PDB entry 1GC8 | X-ray diffraction, 2.50 A resolution | chains A and B

Chain A:
Protein: 3-isopropylmalate dehydrogenase
Source organism: Thermus thermophilus
Notes: EC 1.1.1.85
Reference sequence: Q5SIY4 (Q5SIY4_THET8); residues 1001-1345 here correspond to UniProt positions 1-345 (UniProt number = residue number - 1000)
Sequence (345 residues; row label = number of the first residue in the row):
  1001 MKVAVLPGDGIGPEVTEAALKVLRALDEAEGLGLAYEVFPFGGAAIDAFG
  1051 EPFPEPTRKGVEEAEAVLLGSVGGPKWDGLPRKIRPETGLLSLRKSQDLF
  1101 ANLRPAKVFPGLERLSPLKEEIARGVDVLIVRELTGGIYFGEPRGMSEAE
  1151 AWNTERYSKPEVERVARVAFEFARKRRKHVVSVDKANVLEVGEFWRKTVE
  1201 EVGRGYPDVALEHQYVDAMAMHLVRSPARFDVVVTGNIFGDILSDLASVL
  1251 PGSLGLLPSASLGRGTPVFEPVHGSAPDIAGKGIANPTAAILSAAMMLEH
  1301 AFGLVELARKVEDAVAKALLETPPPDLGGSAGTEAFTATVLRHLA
Sequence notes: engineered mutation Phe1172 (Ala172 in Q5SIY4)
Swiss-Prot annotation at these positions:
  - binding site (NAD(+)): Gly1274 to Asn1286
  - binding site (substrate): Arg1094, Arg1104, Arg1132, Asp1217
  - binding site (Mg(2+)): Asp1217, Asp1241, Asp1245
  - site (Important for catalysis): Tyr1139, Lys1185

Chain B:
Protein: 3-isopropylmalate dehydrogenase
Source organism: Thermus thermophilus
Notes: EC 1.1.1.85
Reference sequence: Q5SIY4 (Q5SIY4_THET8); residue numbers follow UniProt; this construct covers 1-345
Sequence (345 residues; row label = number of the first residue in the row):
     1 MKVAVLPGDGIGPEVTEAALKVLRALDEAEGLGLAYEVFPFGGAAIDAFG
    51 EPFPEPTRKGVEEAEAVLLGSVGGPKWDGLPRKIRPETGLLSLRKSQDLF
   101 ANLRPAKVFPGLERLSPLKEEIARGVDVLIVRELTGGIYFGEPRGMSEAE
   151 AWNTERYSKPEVERVARVAFEFARKRRKHVVSVDKANVLEVGEFWRKTVE
   201 EVGRGYPDVALEHQYVDAMAMHLVRSPARFDVVVTGNIFGDILSDLASVL
   251 PGSLGLLPSASLGRGTPVFEPVHGSAPDIAGKGIANPTAAILSAAMMLEH
   301 AFGLVELARKVEDAVAKALLETPPPDLGGSAGTEAFTATVLRHLA
Sequence notes: engineered mutation Phe172 (Ala in Q5SIY4)
Swiss-Prot annotation at these positions:
  - binding site (NAD(+)): Gly274 to Asn286
  - binding site (substrate): Arg94, Arg104, Arg132, Asp217
  - binding site (Mg(2+)): Asp217, Asp241, Asp245
  - site (Important for catalysis): Tyr139, Lys185
  - mutagenesis: Tyr139 (Y139F: Large decrease in activity and a small decrease in substrate affinity)

Chain A / chain B interface:
Pairs across the interface (104):
  Arg1114(A) with Lys119(B)
  Ser1116(A) with Lys119(B)
  Pro1117(A) with Leu118(B); Lys119(B), hydrogen bond (backbone-backbone); Ile122(B), hydrophobic; Val224(B)
  Leu1118(A) with Pro117(B); Leu118(B), hydrophobic; Lys119(B), hydrogen bond (backbone-side chain); Val224(B), hydrophobic
  Lys1119(A) with Glu113(B); Arg114(B); Ser116(B), hydrogen bond (side chain-backbone); Pro117(B), hydrogen bond (backbone-backbone); Leu118(B), hydrogen bond (side chain-backbone); Glu120(B), salt bridge
  Glu1120(A) with Lys119(B)
  Ile1122(A) with Pro117(B)
  Ile1138(A) with Glu155(B); Leu189(B)
  Tyr1139(A) with Lys185(B); Val188(B), hydrophobic; Leu189(B), hydrophobic
  Arg1144(A) with Val188(B), hydrogen bond (side chain-backbone); Glu190(B), salt bridge
  Gly1145(A) with Glu190(B)
  Met1146(A) with Glu190(B); Phe194(B), hydrophobic
  Ser1147(A) with Phe194(B)
  Glu1148(A) with Phe194(B)
  Ala1149(A) with Ser158(B); Lys159(B), hydrogen bond (backbone-backbone); Phe194(B)
  Glu1150(A) with Arg156(B), salt bridge; Tyr157(B); Phe194(B)
  Ala1151(A) with Glu155(B); Arg156(B); Tyr157(B), hydrogen bond (backbone-backbone); Glu190(B); Val191(B); Phe194(B), hydrophobic
  Trp1152(A) with Glu155(B); Arg156(B); Val191(B)
  Asn1153(A) with Asn153(B); Thr154(B); Glu155(B), hydrogen bond (backbone-backbone); Leu189(B); Glu190(B); Val191(B)
  Thr1154(A) with Asn153(B)
  Glu1155(A) with Ile138(B); Ala151(B); Trp152(B); Asn153(B), hydrogen bond (backbone-backbone)
  Arg1156(A) with Glu150(B), salt bridge; Ala151(B); Trp152(B)
  Tyr1157(A) with Glu150(B); Ala151(B), hydrogen bond (backbone-backbone)
  Ser1158(A) with Ala149(B); Glu150(B)
  Lys1159(A) with Glu148(B); Ala149(B), hydrogen bond (backbone-backbone)
  Lys1185(A) with Tyr139(B)
  Val1188(A) with Tyr139(B), hydrophobic; Arg144(B), hydrogen bond (backbone-side chain)
  Leu1189(A) with Ile138(B); Asn153(B)
  Glu1190(A) with Arg144(B), salt bridge; Gly145(B); Met146(B); Asn153(B)
  Val1191(A) with Ala151(B); Trp152(B); Asn153(B)
  Glu1193(A) with Met146(B)
  Phe1194(A) with Met146(B), hydrophobic; Ala149(B); Glu150(B); Ala151(B), hydrophobic
  Lys1197(A) with Met146(B)
  Val1216(A) with Ile242(B), hydrophobic
  Asp1217(A) with Asp245(B)
  Ala1220(A) with Ile242(B), hydrophobic; Leu246(B)
  Met1221(A) with Asp245(B); Ser248(B); Val249(B), hydrophobic
  Val1224(A) with Pro117(B); Leu246(B), hydrophobic; Val249(B), hydrophobic
  Ile1238(A) with Phe239(B), hydrophobic
  Asp1241(A) with Asp217(B)
  Ile1242(A) with Asp217(B); Ile242(B), hydrophobic
  Asp1245(A) with Asp217(B); Ala218(B); Met221(B)
  Leu1246(A) with Val224(B), hydrophobic; Leu246(B), hydrophobic
  Val1249(A) with Met221(B), hydrophobic; Val224(B), hydrophobic
Interface residues without a listed pair, chain A (47 interface residues in all): Glu1113, Phe1239, Leu1254
Interface residues without a listed pair, chain B (49 interface residues in all): Ser147, Lys197, Val216, Ala220, Arg225, Ile238, Asp241, Leu254

Overview:
47 residues of chain A face 49 of chain B across their interface; the contacts include 13 hydrogen bonds and 5
salt bridges. Among the polar pairs are Lys1119(A)-Glu120(B), Arg1144(A)-Glu190(B) and Glu1150(A)-Arg156(B).
Chain A and chain B are both 3-isopropylmalate dehydrogenase (Thermus thermophilus); the structure, The
crystal structure of thermus thermophilus 3-isopropylmalate dehydrogenase mutated at 172TH from ala to phe,
was determined by X-ray diffraction, deposited together with 1G2U and 1GC9.
